PDB entry 6R81 | electron microscopy, 3.90 A resolution | chains A and B

Chain A (and B):
Name: Lipid A export ATP-binding/permease protein MsbA
From: Bacillus subtilis
Notes: chain B of this document is another copy of the same molecule, construct and numbering; everything in this record applies to it too
Reference sequence: A0A164TVX9 (A0A164TVX9_BACIU); residues 1-589 here = UniProt positions 1-589
Chain sequence (599 residues; row label = number of the first residue in the row; numbers below 1 keep their minus sign (Met-9 is residue -9)):
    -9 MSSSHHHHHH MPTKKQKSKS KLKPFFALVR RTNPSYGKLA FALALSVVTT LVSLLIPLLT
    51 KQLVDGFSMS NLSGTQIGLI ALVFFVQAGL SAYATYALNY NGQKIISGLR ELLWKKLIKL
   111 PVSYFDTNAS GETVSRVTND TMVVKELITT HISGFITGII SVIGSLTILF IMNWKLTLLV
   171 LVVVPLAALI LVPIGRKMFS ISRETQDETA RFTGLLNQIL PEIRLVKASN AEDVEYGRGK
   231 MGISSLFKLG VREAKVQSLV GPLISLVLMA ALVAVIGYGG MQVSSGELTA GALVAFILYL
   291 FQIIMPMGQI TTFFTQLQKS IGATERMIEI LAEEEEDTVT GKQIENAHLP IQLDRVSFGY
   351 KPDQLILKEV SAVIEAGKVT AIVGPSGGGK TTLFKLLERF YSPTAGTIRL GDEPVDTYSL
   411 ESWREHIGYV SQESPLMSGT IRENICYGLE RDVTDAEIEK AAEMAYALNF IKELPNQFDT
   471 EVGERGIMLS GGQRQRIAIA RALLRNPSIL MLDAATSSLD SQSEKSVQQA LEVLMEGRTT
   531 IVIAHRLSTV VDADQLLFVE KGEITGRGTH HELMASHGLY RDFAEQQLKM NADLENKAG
Unresolved in the structure: -9 to 8, 270-278 (chain B: -9 to 8, 273-281, 587-589)
Construct notes: initiating methionine (-9); expression tag (-8 to 0); engineered mutation Ala504 (Glu in A0A164TVX9)
Metal / ion sites: Mg2+: Thr381, Gln422, Asp503
Small-molecule neighbours:
  - ATP (adenosine-5'-triphosphate), molecule 1: Tyr350, Ile356, Pro375, Ser376, Gly377, Gly378, Gly379, Lys380, Thr381, Thr382, Gln422, Ile533
  - ATP, molecule 2: Ile477, Met478, Leu479, Ser480, Gly481, Gly482, Gln483
What the authors report for this chain:
  - mutagenesis - E504A: abolished catalytic activity on ATP (citing earlier work)

Interface between chain A and chain B:
Contacting residue pairs (172; chain A residue first):
  Val54(A) with Val284(B), hydrophobic
  Phe75(A) with Met259(B), hydrophobic; Phe291(B), hydrophobic
  Ala82(A) with Ser248(B)
  Tyr86(A) with Lys245(B); Ser248(B)
  Asn89(A) with Ala244(B)
  Tyr90(A) with Lys238(B); Val241(B), hydrophobic
  Gln93(A) with Phe237(B)
  Lys94(A) with Lys238(B)
  Arg100(A) with Ile233(B); Phe237(B)
  Glu101(A) with Tyr226(B), hydrogen bond; Lys230(B)
  Trp104(A) with Leu206(B), hydrophobic; Glu225(B), hydrogen bond (side chain-backbone); Tyr226(B)
  Lys105(A) with Tyr226(B)
  Ile108(A) with Lys217(B), hydrogen bond (backbone-side chain); Glu222(B); Tyr226(B), hydrophobic
  Leu110(A) with Lys217(B)
  Val112(A) with Arg214(B)
  Phe115(A) with Leu210(B), hydrophobic; Ile213(B), hydrophobic
  Ala119(A) with Glu474(B)
  Ser120(A) with Leu210(B); Pro211(B); Glu474(B), hydrogen bond (backbone-side chain)
  Gly121(A) with Glu474(B), hydrogen bond (backbone-side chain)
  Thr123(A) with Leu210(B)
  Val124(A) with Leu206(B), hydrophobic; Asn207(B)
  Val127(A) with Phe202(B), hydrophobic
  Thr128(A) with Phe202(B); Thr203(B)
  Asn129(A) with Asn129(B)
  Lys135(A) with Lys309(B)
  Phe202(A) with Val127(B), hydrophobic; Thr128(B)
  Thr203(A) with Thr128(B)
  Leu206(A) with Trp104(B), hydrophobic; Val124(B), hydrophobic
  Asn207(A) with Val124(B); Asn207(B)
  Gln208(A) with Met427(B); Ser428(B); Glu474(B)
  Ile209(A) with Met427(B), hydrophobic
  Leu210(A) with Leu107(B), hydrophobic; Phe115(B), hydrophobic; Ser120(B); Thr123(B)
  Pro211(A) with Ser120(B)
  Glu212(A) with Pro425(B)
  Ile213(A) with Phe115(B), hydrophobic
  Arg214(A) with Val112(B); Arg414(B)
  Leu215(A) with Pro425(B), hydrophobic; Met427(B), hydrophobic; Tyr437(B); Arg491(B)
  Lys217(A) with Ile108(B), hydrogen bond (side chain-backbone); Glu326(B), salt bridge; Glu411(B); Arg414(B), hydrogen bond (backbone-side chain)
  Ala218(A) with Arg414(B); Arg495(B), hydrogen bond (backbone-side chain)
  Ser219(A) with Glu411(B), hydrogen bond (side chain-backbone); Arg414(B)
  Asn220(A) with Glu415(B); Tyr437(B); Gly438(B), hydrogen bond (side chain-backbone); Leu439(B); Glu440(B)
  Glu222(A) with Ile108(B); Asp327(B)
  Val224(A) with Glu440(B)
  Glu225(A) with Trp104(B)
  Tyr226(A) with Glu101(B), hydrogen bond; Trp104(B); Lys105(B)
  Lys230(A) with Glu101(B)
  Ile233(A) with Arg100(B)
  Phe237(A) with Gln93(B); Arg100(B)
  Lys238(A) with Tyr90(B); Lys94(B)
  Ala244(A) with Asn89(B)
  Ser248(A) with Ala82(B); Tyr86(B)
  Met259(A) with Phe75(B), hydrophobic
  Val284(A) with Val54(B), hydrophobic
  Phe291(A) with Phe75(B), hydrophobic
  Lys309(A) with Lys135(B)
  Glu326(A) with Lys217(B), salt bridge
  Asp327(A) with Glu222(B)
  Tyr350(A) with Met478(B), hydrogen bond
  Pro375(A) with Asp510(B)
  Ser376(A) with Phe460(B); Arg486(B), hydrogen bond; Asp510(B), hydrogen bond (backbone-side chain)
  Glu411(A) with Lys217(B); Ser219(B), hydrogen bond (backbone-side chain)
  Arg414(A) with Arg214(B); Lys217(B), hydrogen bond (side chain-backbone); Ala218(B); Ser219(B)
  Glu415(A) with Asn220(B), hydrogen bond
  Glu423(A) with Arg484(B), salt bridge
  Pro425(A) with Glu212(B); Leu215(B), hydrophobic
  Met427(A) with Gln208(B); Ile209(B), hydrophobic; Leu215(B), hydrophobic
  Ser428(A) with Gln208(B)
  Tyr437(A) with Leu215(B); Asn220(B)
  Gly438(A) with Asn220(B), hydrogen bond (backbone-side chain)
  Glu440(A) with Asn220(B); Val224(B)
  Phe460(A) with Ser376(B)
  Glu474(A) with Ala119(B); Ser120(B), hydrogen bond (side chain-backbone); Gly121(B), hydrogen bond (side chain-backbone); Gln208(B)
  Arg475(A) with Arg475(B)
  Met478(A) with Tyr350(B), hydrogen bond
  Ser480(A) with Gln422(B)
  Arg484(A) with Glu423(B), salt bridge
  Arg486(A) with Ser376(B), hydrogen bond
  Arg491(A) with Leu215(B)
  Arg495(A) with Ala218(B), hydrogen bond (side chain-backbone)
  Ser507(A) with His535(B), hydrogen bond (backbone-side chain)
  Ser508(A) with His535(B)
  Asp510(A) with Pro375(B); Ser376(B), hydrogen bond (side chain-backbone)
  Ser511(A) with Arg536(B); Gln576(B); Gln577(B), hydrogen bond; Met580(B)
  Gln512(A) with Gln576(B), hydrogen bond
  Glu514(A) with Arg536(B), salt bridge; Met580(B)
  Lys515(A) with Gln576(B), hydrogen bond (side chain-backbone); Met580(B), hydrogen bond
  His535(A) with Ser507(B), hydrogen bond (side chain-backbone); Ser508(B)
  Arg536(A) with Ser511(B); Glu514(B), salt bridge
  Ser538(A) with Met580(B); Asn581(B)
  Val541(A) with Asp583(B); Leu584(B), hydrophobic
  His560(A) with Leu584(B)
  Gln576(A) with Ser511(B); Gln512(B), hydrogen bond; Lys515(B), hydrogen bond (backbone-side chain)
  Gln577(A) with Ser511(B), hydrogen bond
  Leu578(A) with Leu584(B), hydrophobic
  Met580(A) with Ser511(B); Glu514(B); Lys515(B), hydrogen bond; Ser538(B)
  Asn581(A) with Ser538(B); Asn581(B)
  Asp583(A) with Val541(B)
  Leu584(A) with Val541(B), hydrophobic; His560(B); Leu578(B), hydrophobic
  Lys587(A) with His561(B), hydrogen bond (backbone-side chain)
Other interface residues (no listed pair), chain A (126 interface residues in all): Val76, Gly79, Ser97, Leu107, Lys109, Asp116, Glu122, Glu136, Ala221, Gly229, Val241, Lys245, Pro252, Leu256, Ile266, Lys385, Phe390, Tyr391, Ser412, Gln422, Leu439, Gly481, Gly482, Thr506, Leu509, Lys579, Ala588
Other interface residues (no listed pair), chain B (127 interface residues in all): Asn61, Leu72, Val76, Gly79, Lys109, Leu110, Asp116, Glu122, Glu136, Arg228, Gly229, Gly251, Pro252, Leu256, Lys385, Phe390, Tyr391, Gly481, Gly482, Thr506, Leu509, Lys551, Thr559, Phe573, Lys579

In short:
126 residues of chain A and 127 residues of chain B are in contact; the contacts include 35 hydrogen bonds and
6 salt bridges. Polar pairs include Lys217(A)-Glu326(B), Glu423(A)-Arg484(B) and Glu514(A)-Arg536(B). Chain A
binds ATP. Thr381(A), Gln422(A) and Asp503(A) form the Mg2+ site. From the paper: E504A of chain A abolishes
catalytic activity on ATP.
Chain A and chain B are both Lipid A export ATP-binding/permease protein MsbA (Bacillus subtilis); the
structure, Multidrug resistance transporter BmrA mutant E504A bound with ATP and Mg solved by Cryo-EM, was
determined by electron microscopy, deposited together with 7OW8, 7BG4 and 6R72.
